Entry 3CUE (X-ray diffraction, 3.70 A resolution); this record covers chains A and F of the 6 polymer chains in the assembly.

Chain A:
Protein: Transport protein particle 23 kDa subunit
From: Saccharomyces cerevisiae
UniProtKB: Q03784 (TRS23_YEAST); residue numbers follow UniProt; this construct covers 1-219
Amino-acid sequence (219 residues; each row starts with the number of its first residue):
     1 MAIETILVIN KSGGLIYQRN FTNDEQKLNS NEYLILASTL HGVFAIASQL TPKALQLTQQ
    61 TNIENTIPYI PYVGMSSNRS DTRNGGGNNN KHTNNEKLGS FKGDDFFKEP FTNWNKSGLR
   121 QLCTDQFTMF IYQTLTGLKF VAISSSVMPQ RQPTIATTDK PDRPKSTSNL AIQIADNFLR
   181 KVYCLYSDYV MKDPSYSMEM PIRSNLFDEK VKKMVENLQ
Not modelled in the structure: 1, 56-66, 76-103, 149-168
From the paper describing this entry:
  - mutagenesis - S12K/G14M/L34K, S38R, M200A/P201W/R203S: abolished catalytic activity with GTP-binding protein YPT1 (chain F)
  - mutagenesis - H41A/G42M/A45W/I46R: decreased catalytic activity with GTP-binding protein YPT1 (chain F)
  - mutagenesis - H41A/G42M/A45W/I46R: unchanged growth
  - mutagenesis - S12K/G14M/L34K, S38R, M200A/P201W/R203S: abolished growth

Chain F:
Protein: GTP-binding protein YPT1
From: Saccharomyces cerevisiae
UniProtKB: P01123 (YPT1_YEAST); residues 1-206 here = UniProt positions 1-206
Amino-acid sequence (206 residues; each row starts with the number of its first residue):
     1 MNSEYDYLFK LLLIGNSGVG KSCLLLRFSD DTYTNDYIST IGVDFKIKTV ELDGKTVKLQ
    61 IWDTAGQERF RTITSSYYRG SHGIIIVYDV TDQESFNGVK MWLQEIDRYA TSTVLKLLVG
   121 NKCDLKDKRV VEYDVAKEFA DANKMPFLET SALDSTNVED AFLTMARQIK ESMSQQNLNE
   181 TTQKKEDKGN VNLKGQSLTN TGGGCC
Not modelled in the structure: 1-3, 32-36, 175-206
Swiss-Prot annotation at these positions:
  - region (Interaction with GDI1): Asp63 to Gly80, Gly189 to Gly195
  - motif: Tyr37 to Phe45 (Effector region)
  - binding site (GTP): Ser17 to Cys23, Tyr33 to Thr40, Gly66, Asn121 to Asp124, Ala152, Leu153
  - modified residue: Met1 (N-acetylmethionine), Ser172 (Phosphoserine), Ser174 (Phosphoserine)
  - lipidation: Cys23 (S-palmitoyl cysteine), Cys123 (S-palmitoyl cysteine), Cys205 (S-geranylgeranyl cysteine), Cys206 (S-geranylgeranyl cysteine)
  - cross-link: Lys144 (Glycyl lysine isopeptide (Lys-Gly) (interchain with G-Cter in ubiquitin))
  - mutagenesis: Ser17 (S17G: Decreases GTP binding and increases GTP hydrolysis), Lys21 (K21M: Abolishes GTP binding), Tyr37 (Y37F: No change), Ser39 (S39A: No change), Thr40 (T40S: No change), Ile41 (I41M: Lethal), Val43 (V43E: No change), Asp44 (D44N: Temperature-sensitive phenotype), Ala65 (A65T: Decreases GTP binding and GTP hydrolysis), Gln67 (Q67L: Locks YPT1 in the GTP-bound form by reducing GTP hydrolysis rate 40-fold), Asn121 (N121I: Abolishes GTP binding), Ala136 (A136D: Loss of function at 37 degrees Celsius), 2 further mutagenesis entries in UniProt
From the paper describing this entry:
  - conformationally variable residues (loop rearrangement, order/disorder transition): Glu4 to Lys10, Arg27 to Phe45, Asp53 to Gly54, Thr150 to Ser155
  - mutagenesis - Y33A (10-fold): decreased binding to GDP

How chain A and chain F interact:
Pairs across the interface (31):
  Asn10(A) - Lys10(F)  hydrogen bond
  Ser12(A) - Lys10(F)  hydrogen bond
  Ser12(A) - Trp62(F)
  Ser12(A) - Gly80(F)  hydrogen bond (side chain-backbone)
  Gly13(A) - Lys10(F)
  Gly13(A) - Trp62(F)
  Gly14(A) - Lys10(F)
  Leu15(A) - Tyr5(F)  hydrogen bond (backbone-side chain)
  Leu15(A) - Leu8(F)
  Asn31(A) - Ile47(F)
  Asn31(A) - Lys58(F)
  Leu34(A) - Tyr5(F)
  Leu34(A) - Leu8(F)  hydrophobic
  Leu34(A) - Ile47(F)  hydrophobic
  Leu34(A) - Gln60(F)
  Ile35(A) - Phe45(F)  hydrophobic
  Ser38(A) - Phe45(F)
  Ser38(A) - Gln60(F)  hydrogen bond
  Thr39(A) - Phe45(F)
  His41(A) - Trp62(F)
  His41(A) - Ser76(F)
  Ala45(A) - Ser76(F)
  Ile46(A) - Ile41(F)
  Met200(A) - Asp6(F)
  Met200(A) - Tyr7(F)  hydrophobic
  Met200(A) - Leu8(F)
  Pro201(A) - Tyr5(F)  hydrophobic
  Pro201(A) - Asp6(F)
  Pro201(A) - Leu8(F)
  Arg203(A) - Glu4(F)  salt bridge
  Arg203(A) - Asp6(F)  salt bridge
Also at the interface, not in a pair above, chain A (20 interface residues in all): Ile16, Gly42, Gln49, Ser197
Also at the interface, not in a pair above, chain F (22 interface residues in all): Asp30, Gly42, Thr49, Arg71, Thr72, Tyr77, Arg79, Met173
The authors on this interface:
  - interface residues, chain F: Glu4(F), Tyr37(F)

Overview:
Chain A and chain F form an interface of 20 and 22 residues respectively, with 5 hydrogen bonds and 2 salt
bridges. Among the polar pairs are Arg203(A)-Glu4(F), Arg203(A)-Asp6(F) and Asn10(A)-Lys10(F). From the paper:
S12K/G14M/L34K, S38R and M200A/P201W/R203S of chain A abolish catalytic activity with GTP-binding protein YPT1
(chain F); interface residues Glu4(F) and Tyr37(F); 5 substitutions were tested in all.
Chain A is Transport protein particle 23 kDa subunit and chain F is GTP-binding protein YPT1, both from
Saccharomyces cerevisiae; the structure, Crystal structure of a TRAPP subassembly activating the Rab Ypt1p,
was determined by X-ray diffraction.
